Entry 5LY1 (X-ray diffraction, 2.50 A resolution); this record covers chains D and E of the 5 polymer chains in the assembly.

== Chain D ==
Protein: Lysine-specific demethylase 4A
From: Homo sapiens
Notes: EC 1.14.11.-; fragment: catalytic domain
UniProtKB: O75164 (KDM4A_HUMAN); residue numbers follow UniProt; this construct covers 1-359
Sequence (381 residues; row label = number of the first residue in the row; numbers below 1 keep their minus sign (Met-21 is residue -21)):
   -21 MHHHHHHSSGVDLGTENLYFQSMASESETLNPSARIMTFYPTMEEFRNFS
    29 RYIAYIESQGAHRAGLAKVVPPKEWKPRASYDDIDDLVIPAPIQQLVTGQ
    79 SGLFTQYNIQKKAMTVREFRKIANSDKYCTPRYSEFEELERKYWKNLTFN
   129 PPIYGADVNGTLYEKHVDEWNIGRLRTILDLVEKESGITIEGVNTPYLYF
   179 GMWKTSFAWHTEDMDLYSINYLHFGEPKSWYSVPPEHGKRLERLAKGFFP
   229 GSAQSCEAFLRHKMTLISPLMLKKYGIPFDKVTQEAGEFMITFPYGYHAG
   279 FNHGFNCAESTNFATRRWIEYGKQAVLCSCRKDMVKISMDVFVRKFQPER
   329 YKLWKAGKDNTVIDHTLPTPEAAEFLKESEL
Not modelled in the structure: -21 to 7, 355-359
Construct notes: initiating methionine (-21); expression tag (-20 to 0)
Bound ions: Ni2+: His188, Glu190, His276; Zn2+: Cys234, His240, Cys306, Cys308
Residues lining bound ligands: propanoic acid (PPI): Gly170, Tyr175, Tyr177, Glu190, Ser196, Lys241, Ser288, Thr289, Asn290
Reported in the primary citation:
  - specificity-determining residues: Asn86, Gln88, Ser288, Arg309, Asp311
  - mutagenesis - H188A: abolished catalytic activity (citing earlier work)

== Chain E ==
Protein: CP2
Sequence (14 residues; each row starts with the number of its first residue; numbering starts at 0):
     0 XYVYNTRSGWRWYT
Covalently attached groups: covalent link 48V_0-Thr13
Modified positions: 48V ({[(2R)-2,3-diamino-3-oxopropyl]sulfanyl}acetic acid) at position 0; Tyr1 (D-tyrosine; DTY)

== How chain D and chain E interact ==
Residue-residue contacts - 10 pairs, chain D then chain E:
  Asn86(D) with Thr13(E)
  Ile87(D) with Trp11(E), hydrophobic; Thr13(E)
  Gln88(D) with 48V_0(E); Tyr1(E); Trp11(E); Thr13(E)
  Lys89(D) with Tyr1(E); Trp11(E)
  Lys90(D) with Tyr1(E)

== In short ==
Chain D and chain E form an interface of 5 and 4 residues respectively. Ligands of chain D: propanoic acid.
His188(D), Glu190(D) and His276(D) coordinate Ni2+. The Zn2+ site is built by Cys234(D), His240(D), Cys306(D)
and Cys308(D). The paper reports that H188A of chain D abolishes catalytic activity; specificity determinants
Asn86(D), Gln88(D) and Ser288(D) among others.
Chain D is Lysine-specific demethylase 4A (Homo sapiens) and chain E is CP2; the structure, JMJD2A/ KDM4A
COMPLEXED WITH NI(II) AND Macrocyclic PEPTIDE Inhibitor CP2 (13-mer), was determined by X-ray diffraction,
deposited together with 5LY2.
